9QR1 - chains D and E of the 6 polymer chains in the assembly; structure by X-ray diffraction, 0.98 A resolution.

Chain D:
Name: Methyl-coenzyme M reductase subunit alpha
From: Candidatus Methanoperedens sp. BLZ2
Notes: EC 2.8.4.1
Reference sequence: A0A6A2FLY3 (A0A6A2FLY3_9EURY); residues 1-562 here = UniProt positions 1-562
Sequence (563 residues; numbered 1 to 562; the number before each row is that of its first residue):
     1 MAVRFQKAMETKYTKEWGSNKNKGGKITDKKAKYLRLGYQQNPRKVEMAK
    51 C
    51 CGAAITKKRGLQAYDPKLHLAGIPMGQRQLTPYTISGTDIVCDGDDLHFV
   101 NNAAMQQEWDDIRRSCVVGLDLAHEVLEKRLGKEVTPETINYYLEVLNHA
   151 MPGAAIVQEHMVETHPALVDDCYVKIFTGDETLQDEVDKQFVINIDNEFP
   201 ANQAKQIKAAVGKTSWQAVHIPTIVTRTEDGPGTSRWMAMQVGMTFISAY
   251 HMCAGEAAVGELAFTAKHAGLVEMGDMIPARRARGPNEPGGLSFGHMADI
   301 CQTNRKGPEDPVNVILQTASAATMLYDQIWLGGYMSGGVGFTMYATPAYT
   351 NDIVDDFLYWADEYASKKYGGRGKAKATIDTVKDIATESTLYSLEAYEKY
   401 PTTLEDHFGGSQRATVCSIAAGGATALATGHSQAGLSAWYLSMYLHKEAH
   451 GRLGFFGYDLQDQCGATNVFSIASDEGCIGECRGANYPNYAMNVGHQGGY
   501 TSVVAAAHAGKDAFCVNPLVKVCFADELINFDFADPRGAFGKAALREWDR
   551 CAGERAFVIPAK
Disordered / not traced: 1, 562
Modified residues: C51 (S-hydroxycysteine; CSO); H268 (N1-methylated histidine; MHS); R282 (5-methyl-arginine; AGM); W439 (6-hydroxytryptophan; TRX); G457 (thioglycin; GL3); D462 (didehydroaspartate; DYA); C464 (S-methylcysteine; SMC)
Ion coordination: factor 430 Ni: Q158 (together with 1-thioethanesulfonic acid); Na+: R227, E229 (shared with 2 residues of chain A)
Small-molecule neighbours:
  - 1-thioethanesulfonic acid (COM): Y344, F455, F456, G457
  - factor 430 (F43), molecule 1: A155, I156, V157, Q158, M161, V162, M240, Q241, M244, I247, A254, G255
  - factor 430 (F43), molecule 2: G337, G338, V339, G340, F341, T342, M343, Y344, F408, G409, Q412, G454, F455
  - Coenzyme B (TP7), molecule 1: R236, K267, H268
  - Coenzyme B (TP7), molecule 2: R281, R282, L331, M335, S336, F341, F455, M492, N493, V494

Chain E:
Name: Methyl-coenzyme M reductase subunit beta
From: Candidatus Methanoperedens sp. BLZ2
Notes: EC 2.8.4.1
Reference sequence: A0A6A2G3Q8 (A0A6A2G3Q8_9EURY); residue numbers follow UniProt; this construct covers 1-434
Sequence (434 residues; row label = number of the first residue in the row):
     1 MADTIDLYSDRGAKLKSGVDINDISPMRNAAIKSIVTGIKRTAAVDLAGI
    51 EKTLATSAIGGKGRKIPGREMKLDIVKNAAAIQKAVTEMVQVDSGDDTVV
   101 KALNGGKQLIVQVPSVRIDVAAEYVSSLTCTASAVTQALVSQFNIGMFDA
   151 PTVKSAVWGQYPQTLDMVGGNVKSIVEIPQKDEGFGYTLRNVMANHLAAV
   201 CKKNAMNTAALCSILENTGVFEMGDAIGNQTRHRLLAFSHQGLNANNMVY
   251 GTTKALGKTGTIGSAVHACVEKAIADKVISADKKFASGYTTYKTNDVGKW
   301 NAYCAAGTLVATLINCGAQRAPQAVSSVLLYFQDLIEKETSLPGCDFGKV
   351 QGAAVGFSFFSHSIYGGGGPGVFNGNHVVTRHSKGLAVPCVAAAVALDAG
   401 VQVYSPEKTSGLVGDVFSAVDEFREPIKAVAGAV
Disordered / not traced: 1
Ion coordination: K+: E88, M89, Q91 (together with 1,2-ethanediol, nitrate ion)
Small-molecule neighbours:
  - 1-thioethanesulfonic acid (COM): F359, S363, Y365
  - factor 430 (F43): S363, I364, Y365
  - Coenzyme B (TP7): F359, F360, Y365, G366, G367, H377, V378, V379

Interface between chain D and chain E:
Contacting residue pairs (52):
  P279(D) - E183(E)
  A280(D) - Q180(E)
  A280(D) - K181(E)
  R281(D) - E183(E)
  R281(D) - H377(E)  hydrogen bond
  R281(D) - V378(E)
  R282(D) - E183(E)
  R282(D) - V378(E)
  F341(D) - Y365(E)  hydrophobic
  K447(D) - D334(E)  salt bridge
  K447(D) - Q351(E)
  E448(D) - K338(E)  salt bridge
  F455(D) - F359(E)  hydrophobic
  F456(D) - V355(E)
  F456(D) - S358(E)
  F456(D) - F359(E)
  F456(D) - H362(E)
  G457(D) - V355(E)
  G457(D) - F359(E)
  D459(D) - V355(E)
  L460(D) - G352(E)
  L460(D) - V355(E)
  L460(D) - G356(E)
  L460(D) - V379(E)
  L460(D) - H382(E)
  Q463(D) - G348(E)
  Q463(D) - Q351(E)
  Q463(D) - G352(E)
  C464(D) - G348(E)
  C464(D) - K349(E)
  C464(D) - H382(E)
  T467(D) - F347(E)
  T467(D) - K349(E)
  N468(D) - K349(E)
  A473(D) - D225(E)
  S474(D) - M223(E)  hydrogen bond (side chain-backbone)
  S474(D) - D225(E)  hydrogen bond
  D475(D) - Y187(E)  hydrogen bond
  D475(D) - M223(E)
  D475(D) - R381(E)  salt bridge
  D475(D) - K384(E)  salt bridge
  E476(D) - K349(E)  salt bridge
  E476(D) - K384(E)  salt bridge
  P488(D) - R381(E)
  P488(D) - H382(E)
  N489(D) - H382(E)  hydrogen bond
  A491(D) - V378(E)  hydrophobic
  M492(D) - F360(E)  hydrophobic
  M492(D) - V378(E)
  M492(D) - V379(E)  hydrophobic
  M492(D) - H382(E)
  N493(D) - F359(E)
Also at the interface, not in a pair above, chain D (27 interface residues in all): S336, Y458
Also at the interface, not in a pair above, chain E (30 interface residues in all): D182, D346, A353, N374

In short:
Chain D and chain E form an interface of 27 and 30 residues respectively, with 5 hydrogen bonds and 6 salt
bridges. Among the polar pairs are K447(D)-D334(E), E448(D)-K338(E) and D475(D)-R381(E).
Here chain D is Methyl-coenzyme M reductase subunit alpha and chain E is Methyl-coenzyme M reductase subunit
beta, both from Candidatus Methanoperedens sp. BLZ2. Entry 9QR1 (Methyl-coenzyme M reductase of ANME-2d
Candidatus Methanoperedens sp. BLZ2 from a bioreactor enrichment culture) was determined by X-ray diffraction
together with 9QQT, 9QM5 and 9QR3 from the same study.
